7E99 - chains A and C of the 4 polymer chains in the assembly; structure by X-ray diffraction, 2.10 A resolution.

Chain A:
Name: Extracellular giant hemoglobin major globin subunit A1
Organism: Oligobrachia mashikoi
Reference sequence: Q7M419 (GLBA1_OLIMA); residues 1-140 here correspond to UniProt positions 17-156 (UniProt number = residue number + 16)
Sequence (140 residues; each row starts with the number of its first residue):
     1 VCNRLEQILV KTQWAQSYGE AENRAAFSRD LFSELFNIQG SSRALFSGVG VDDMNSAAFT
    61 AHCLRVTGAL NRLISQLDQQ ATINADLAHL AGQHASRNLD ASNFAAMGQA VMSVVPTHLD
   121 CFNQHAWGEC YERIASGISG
Disulfides: C2-C130
Ion coordination: heme Fe: H94 (together with oxygen molecule)
Small-molecule neighbours:
  - heme (HEM): S42, L45, F46, G48, V49, H62, R65, V66, A69, L70, L73, L90, H94, R97, L99, N103, F104, M107, Y131, I138
  - heme / oxygen molecule: F32, S42, L45, F46, G48, V49, H62, R65, V66, A69, L70, L73, L90, H94, R97, L99, N103, F104, M107, Y131, I138
  - oxygen molecule (OXY): F32, F46, H62, V66, H94, M107
Curated features (UniProtKB/Swiss-Prot):
  - binding site (hydrogen sulfide): C63
  - binding site (heme b): H94
Reported in the primary citation:
  - conformationally variable residues (side-chain flip): R97

Chain C:
Name: Extracellular giant hemoglobin major globin subunit B2
Organism: Oligobrachia mashikoi
Reference sequence: Q7M418 (GLBB2_OLIMA); residues 1-147 here correspond to UniProt positions 17-163 (UniProt number = residue number + 16)
Sequence (147 residues; numbered 1 to 147; the number before each row is that of its first residue):
     1 SSCCSSEDRA NVMHNWDAAW SAAYSDRRVA LAQAVFASLF SRDAAAQGLF SGVSADNPDS
    61 ADFRAHCVRV VNGLDVAINM LNDPAVLNEQ LAHLSAQHQA RAGVAAAHFD VMAEAFAEVM
   121 PQVSSCFSSD SWNRCFARIA NGISAGL
Unresolved in the structure: 1
Disulfides: C4-C135
Ion coordination: heme Fe: H98 (together with oxygen molecule)
Small-molecule neighbours:
  - heme (HEM): A46, L49, F50, G52, V53, H66, R69, V70, G73, L74, L94, Q97, H98, R101, V104, H108, F109, M112, F136, I143
  - heme / oxygen molecule: F36, A46, L49, F50, G52, V53, H66, R69, V70, G73, L74, L94, Q97, H98, R101, V104, H108, F109, M112, F136, I143
  - oxygen molecule (OXY): F36, F50, H66, V70, H98, M112
Curated features (UniProtKB/Swiss-Prot):
  - binding site (hydrogen sulfide): C67
  - binding site (heme b): H98
Reported in the primary citation:
  - conformationally variable residues (side-chain flip): R101

Interface between chain A and chain C:
Inter-chain disulfides: C121(A)-C126(C)
Pairs across the interface (20; chain A residue first):
  R4(A) - A30(C)
  R4(A) - Q33(C)  hydrogen bond
  L5(A) - A30(C)
  L5(A) - A34(C)  hydrophobic
  L5(A) - V119(C)  hydrophobic
  L5(A) - Q122(C)
  L5(A) - V123(C)
  E6(A) - Q122(C)
  I8(A) - R27(C)
  I8(A) - V123(C)  hydrophobic
  L9(A) - P121(C)
  L9(A) - Q122(C)
  L9(A) - V123(C)
  L9(A) - S124(C)
  L9(A) - S125(C)
  T12(A) - R27(C)
  Q13(A) - S125(C)  hydrogen bond
  Q79(A) - D26(C)  hydrogen bond
  C121(A) - S125(C)
  C121(A) - C126(C)  disulfide
Interface residues without a listed pair, chain A (12 interface residues in all): N3, D78, N123
Interface residues without a listed pair, chain C (13 interface residues in all): L31

In short:
The interface between chain A and chain C involves 12 residues on one side and 13 on the other, with 1
disulfide bond and 3 hydrogen bonds. Polar pairs include R4(A)-Q33(C), Q13(A)-S125(C) and Q79(A)-D26(C). Chain
A binds heme, oxygen molecule and heme / oxygen molecule. The paper reports conformational variability at
R97(A) and R101(C).
Here chain A is Extracellular giant hemoglobin major globin subunit A1 and chain C is Extracellular giant
hemoglobin major globin subunit B2, both from Oligobrachia mashikoi. Entry 7E99 (Oxy-deoxy intermediate of 400
kDa giant hemoglobin at 13% oxygen saturation) was determined by X-ray diffraction, deposited together with
7E96, 7E97 and 7E98.
